1C0W - chains F and D of the 6 polymer chains in the assembly; structure by X-ray diffraction, 3.20 A resolution.

[Chain F]
Molecule: 21-nt DNA strand
Sequence (21 nucleotides; numbered 501 to 521; the number before each row is that of its first residue):
   501 ATTAGGTTAG GCTACCCTAA T

[Chain D]
Protein: Diphtheria toxin repressor
Organism: Corynebacterium diphtheriae
Reference sequence: P33120 (DTXR_CORDI); numbering as in UniProt (aligned over 2-226)
Amino-acid sequence (225 residues; each row starts with the number of its first residue):
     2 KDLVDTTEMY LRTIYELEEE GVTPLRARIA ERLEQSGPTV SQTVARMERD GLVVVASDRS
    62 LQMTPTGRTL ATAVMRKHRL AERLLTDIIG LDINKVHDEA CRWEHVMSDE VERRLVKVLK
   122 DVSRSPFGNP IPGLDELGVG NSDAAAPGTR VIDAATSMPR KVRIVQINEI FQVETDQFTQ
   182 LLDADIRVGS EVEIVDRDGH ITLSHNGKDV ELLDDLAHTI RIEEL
Disordered / not traced: 141-165, 190-210, 223-226
Ion coordination: Co2+ site 1: Met-10, Cys-102, Glu-105, His-106; Co2+ site 2: His-79, Glu-83, His-98, Glu-170, Gln-173

[Chain F / chain D interface]
Residue-residue contacts - 17 pairs, chain F then chain D:
  DA514(F) / Arg-47(D)  sugar contact
  DA514(F) / Arg-50(D)  salt bridge to the phosphate
  DC515(F) / Thr-7(D)  phosphate contact
  DC515(F) / Gln-43(D)  base contact
  DC515(F) / Thr-44(D)  sugar contact
  DC515(F) / Arg-47(D)  salt bridge to the phosphate
  DC516(F) / Leu-4(D)  phosphate contact
  DC516(F) / Thr-7(D)  hydrogen bond to the phosphate
  DC516(F) / Gln-36(D)  hydrogen bond to the phosphate
  DC516(F) / Thr-40(D)  sugar contact
  DC516(F) / Gln-43(D)  hydrogen bond to the base
  DC517(F) / Gln-36(D)  phosphate contact
  DC517(F) / Ser-37(D)  hydrogen bond to the phosphate
  DC517(F) / Thr-40(D)  hydrogen bond to the phosphate
  DT518(F) / Ser-37(D)  base contact
  DT518(F) / Pro-39(D)  base contact
  DA519(F) / Pro-39(D)  base contact
Also at the interface, not in a pair above, chain D (12 interface residues in all): Thr-8, Glu-35

[Overview]
6 residues of chain F and 12 residues of chain D are in contact, with 5 hydrogen bonds and 2 salt bridges.
Among the polar pairs are DC516(F)/Gln-43(D), DC516(F)/Thr-7(D) and DC516(F)/Gln-36(D). Met-10(D), Cys-102(D),
Glu-105(D) and His-106(D) form the Co2+ site 1.
Chain F is a 21-nt DNA strand and chain D is Diphtheria toxin repressor (Corynebacterium diphtheriae); the
structure, Crystal structure of the cobalt-activated diphtheria toxin repressor-DNA complex reveals a metal
binding sh-like domain, was determined by X-ray diffraction.
